Entry 5H74 (X-ray diffraction, 2.60 A resolution); this record covers chains C and E of the 6 polymer chains in the assembly.

# Chain C
Name: Tubulin alpha-1B chain
From: Sus scrofa
Reference sequence: Q2XVP4 (TBA1B_PIG); numbering as in UniProt (aligned over 1-450)
Sequence (450 residues; row label = number of the first residue in the row):
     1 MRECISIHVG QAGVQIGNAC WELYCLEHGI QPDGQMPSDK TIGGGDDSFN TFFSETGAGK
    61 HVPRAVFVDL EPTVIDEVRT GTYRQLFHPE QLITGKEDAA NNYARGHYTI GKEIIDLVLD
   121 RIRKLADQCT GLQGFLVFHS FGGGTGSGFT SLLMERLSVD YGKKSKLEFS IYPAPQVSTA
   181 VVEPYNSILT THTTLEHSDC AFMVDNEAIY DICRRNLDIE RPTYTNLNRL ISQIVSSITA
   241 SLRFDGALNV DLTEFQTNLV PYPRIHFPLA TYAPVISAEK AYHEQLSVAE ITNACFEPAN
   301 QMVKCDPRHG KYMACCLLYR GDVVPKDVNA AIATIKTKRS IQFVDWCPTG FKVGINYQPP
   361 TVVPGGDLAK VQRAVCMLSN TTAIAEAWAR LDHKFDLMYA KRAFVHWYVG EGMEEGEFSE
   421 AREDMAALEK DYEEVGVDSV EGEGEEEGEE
Unresolved in the structure: 441-450
Metal / ion sites: Ca2+: Asp39, Thr41, Gly44, Glu55
Residues lining bound ligands:
  - 7LG ((2S,4R)-4-[[2-[(1R,3R)-1-acetyloxy-3-[hexyl-[(2S,3S)-3-methyl-2-[[(2R)-1-methylpiperidin-2-yl]carbonylamino]pentanoyl]amino]-4-methyl-pentyl]-1,3-thiazol-4-yl]carbonylamino]-5-(4-fluorophenyl)-2-methyl-pentanoic acid): Ala247, Leu248, Val250, Pro325, Val328, Asn329, Ile332, Phe351, Val353, Ile355
  - GTP (guanosine-5'-triphosphate): Gly10, Gln11, Ala12, Gln15, Ile16, Asp69, Asp98, Ala99, Ala100, Asn101, Ser140, Gly142, Gly143, Gly144, Thr145, Gly146, Ile171, Pro173, Val177, Ser178, Thr179, Glu183, Asn206, Tyr224, Leu227, Asn228, Ile231
UniProt features mapped onto this chain:
  - motif: Met1 to Cys4 (MREC motif)
  - active site: Glu254
  - binding site (GTP): Gly10, Gln11, Ala12, Gln15, Glu71, Ala99, Ser140, Gly143, Gly144, Thr145, Gly146, Thr179, Glu183, Asn206, Tyr224, Asn228, Leu252
  - binding site (Mg(2+)): Glu71
  - modified residue: Lys40 (N6,N6,N6-trimethyllysine), Ser48 (Phosphoserine), Ser232 (Phosphoserine), Tyr282 (3'-nitrotyrosine), Arg339 (Omega-N-methylarginine), Ser439 (Phosphoserine), Glu443 (5-glutamyl polyglutamate), Glu445 (5-glutamyl polyglutamate)
  - cross-link (Glycyl lysine isopeptide (Lys-Gly)): Lys326 (interchain with G-Cter in ubiquitin), Lys370 (interchain with G-Cter in ubiquitin)

# Chain E
Name: Stathmin-4
From: Rattus norvegicus
Reference sequence: P63043 (STMN4_RAT); residues 5-145 here correspond to UniProt positions 49-189 (UniProt number = residue number + 44)
Sequence (143 residues; row label = number of the first residue in the row):
     3 MADMEVIELN KCTSGQSFEV ILKPPSFDGV PEFNASLPRR RDPSLEEIQK KLEAAEERRK
    63 YQEAELLKHL AEKREHEREV IQKAIEENNN FIKMAKEKLA QKMESNKENR EAHLAAMLER
   123 LQEKDKHAEE VRKNKELKEE ASR
Unresolved in the structure: 3-5, 29-43, 142-145
Construct notes: initiating methionine (3); expression tag (4)
UniProt features mapped onto this chain:
  - modified residue: Ser46 (Phosphoserine)

# Chain C / chain E interface
Pairs across the interface (32; chain C residue first):
  His107(C) with Lys104(E); Met105(E)
  Tyr108(C) with Lys104(E); Met105(E), hydrophobic; Asn108(E)
  Thr109(C) with Arg112(E)
  Lys112(C) with Met105(E)
  Leu152(C) with Leu101(E), hydrophobic
  Glu155(C) with Leu101(E); Lys104(E), salt bridge
  Arg156(C) with Leu101(E)
  Ser158(C) with Phe93(E); Ile94(E)
  Val159(C) with Ile94(E); Ala97(E), hydrophobic; Lys98(E)
  Gly162(C) with Asn90(E); Ile94(E)
  Lys163(C) with Asn90(E), hydrogen bond (backbone-side chain)
  Thr193(C) with Lys104(E)
  Glu196(C) with Phe93(E); Lys100(E), salt bridge
  His197(C) with Phe93(E)
  Val409(C) with His115(E), hydrogen bond (backbone-side chain)
  Gly410(C) with Arg112(E)
  Glu411(C) with Asn108(E), hydrogen bond (backbone-side chain); Arg112(E), salt bridge
  Gly412(C) with Asn108(E), hydrogen bond (backbone-side chain); Asn111(E), hydrogen bond (backbone-side chain); Arg112(E)
  Met413(C) with Asn108(E)
  Glu414(C) with Asn111(E), hydrogen bond
Also at the interface, not in a pair above, chain E (14 interface residues in all): Ser107

# Overview
The interface between chain C and chain E involves 20 residues on one side and 14 on the other, with 6
hydrogen bonds and 3 salt bridges. Polar pairs include Glu155(C)-Lys104(E), Glu196(C)-Lys100(E) and
Glu411(C)-Arg112(E). Bound to chain C: compound 7LG and GTP.
Chain C is Tubulin alpha-1B chain (Sus scrofa) and chain E is Stathmin-4 (Rattus norvegicus); the structure,
Crystal structure of T2R-TTL-14b complex, was determined by X-ray diffraction.
